PDB entry 8K21 | electron microscopy, 3.80 A resolution | chains A and d of the 8 polymer chains in the assembly

# Chain A
Name: HD Cas3-type domain-containing protein
From: Vibrio phage ICP1_2004_A
Reference sequence: F1D5V9 (F1D5V9_9CAUD); residues 1-75 here = UniProt positions 1-75
Chain sequence (75 residues; each row starts with the number of its first residue):
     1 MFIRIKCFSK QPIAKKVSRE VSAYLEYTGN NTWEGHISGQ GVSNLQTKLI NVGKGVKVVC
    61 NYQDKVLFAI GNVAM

# Chain d
Name: Cas1
From: Vibrio phage ICP1_2004_A
Reference sequence: F1D5W0 (F1D5W0_9CAUD); numbering as in UniProt (aligned over 1-295)
Chain sequence (295 residues; row label = number of the first residue in the row):
     1 MQKQILTSQK RNMYILSRCK VLVKNGQVCH LHEDGNVYTV PYANTVFIGL AEGTSITNEA
    61 MSMLAANGVI VFWTKGGGYD MFAADIICHL PQADYRPTKY MQNWVRLWLD EEKKLSAAKE
   121 ILKMRVDSLS THVHDFGVDV ENKRVSSIVN KFDKGVTQAT SFESLLGHEG TFVKSLYKEY
   181 ALEYEIEFKR DHKSADNYNK FLTLGNYYAY GIARSSLWAL GIDNSFPLLH GSTRRGGLVF
   241 DVADIIKTSI ILPLAFHAAD QGMSNTEFKR SCVAYFDKND ILAYLINNIK RLCME

# Chain A / chain d interface
Contacting residue pairs - 4 pairs, chain A then chain d:
  Asp64(A) with Glu267(d); Arg270(d), salt bridge
  Ala74(A) with Asn36(d), hydrogen bond (backbone-side chain)
  Met75(A) with Tyr38(d), hydrogen bond (backbone-side chain)
Interface residues without a listed pair, chain A (4 interface residues in all): Lys65

# Overview
The chain A/chain d interface involves 4 residues from each chain, with 2 hydrogen bonds and 1 salt bridge.
Polar pairs include Asp64(A)-Arg270(d), Ala74(A)-Asn36(d) and Met75(A)-Tyr38(d).
Chain A is HD Cas3-type domain-containing protein and chain d is Cas1, both from Vibrio phage ICP1_2004_A; the
structure, Cas1-Cas2-dsDNA subregion in ICP1 Csy-DNA-Cas1-2/3 complex, was determined by electron microscopy.
